6HV3 - chains I and Y of the 28 polymer chains in the assembly; structure by X-ray diffraction, 2.70 A resolution.

== Chain I ==
Name: Proteasome subunit beta type-3
Source organism: Saccharomyces cerevisiae (strain ATCC 204508 / S288c)
Notes: EC 3.4.25.1
UniProtKB: P25451 (PSB3_YEAST); residues 0-204 here correspond to UniProt positions 1-205 (UniProt number = residue number + 1)
Sequence (205 residues; each row starts with the number of its first residue; numbering starts at 0):
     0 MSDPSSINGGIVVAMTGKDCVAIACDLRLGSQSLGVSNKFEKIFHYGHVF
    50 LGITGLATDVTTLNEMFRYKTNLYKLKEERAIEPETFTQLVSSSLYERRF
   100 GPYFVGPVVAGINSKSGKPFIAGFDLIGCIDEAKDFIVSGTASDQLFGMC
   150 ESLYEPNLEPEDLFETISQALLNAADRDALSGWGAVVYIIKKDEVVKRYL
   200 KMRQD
Unresolved in the structure: 0
Ion coordination: Mg2+ site 1: Asp177, Ser180; Mg2+ site 2: Asp204 (shared with Ala165(Y), Asp168(Y), Ser171(Y) of chain Y)
UniProt features mapped onto this chain:
  - modified residue: Ser30 (Phosphoserine)
  - cross-link: Lys69 (Glycyl lysine isopeptide (Lys-Gly) (interchain with G-Cter in ubiquitin))

== Chain Y ==
Name: Proteasome subunit beta type-5
Source organism: Saccharomyces cerevisiae (strain ATCC 204508 / S288c)
Notes: EC 3.4.25.1
UniProtKB: P30656 (PSB5_YEAST); residues 1-212 here correspond to UniProt positions 76-287 (UniProt number = residue number + 75)
Sequence (212 residues; row label = number of the first residue in the row):
     1 TTTLAFRFQGGIIVAVDSRATAGNWVASQTVKKVIEINPFLLGTMAGGAA
    51 DCQFWETWLGSQCRLHELREKERISVAAASKILSNLVYQYKGAGLSMGTM
   101 ICGYTRKEGPTIYYVDSDGTRLKGDIFCVGSGQTFAYGVLDSNYKWDLSV
   151 EDALYLGKRSILAAAHRDAYSGGSVNLYHVTEDGWIYHGNHDVGELFWKV
   201 KEEEGSFNNVIG
Ion coordination: Mg2+: Ala165, Asp168, Ser171 (shared with Asp204(I) of chain I)

== Interface between chain I and chain Y ==
Residue-residue contacts (44):
  Ser5(I) with Asn24(Y)
  Arg27(I) with Ala169(Y)
  Ser32(I) with Arg167(Y); Asp168(Y); Ala169(Y), hydrogen bond (backbone-backbone); Tyr170(Y)
  Leu33(I) with Phe135(Y), hydrophobic; Arg167(Y)
  Gly34(I) with Arg167(Y), hydrogen bond (backbone-side chain)
  Val35(I) with Arg167(Y)
  Asn37(I) with Asn209(Y); Val210(Y)
  Lys38(I) with Asn209(Y), hydrogen bond (side chain-backbone)
  Gln144(I) with Trp25(Y)
  Asp175(I) with Gln29(Y), hydrogen bond (backbone-side chain)
  Arg176(I) with Trp25(Y); Val26(Y), hydrogen bond (side chain-backbone); Ala27(Y), hydrogen bond (side chain-backbone); Ser28(Y)
  Asp177(I) with Asn24(Y); Val26(Y)
  Ala178(I) with Asn24(Y), hydrogen bond (backbone-backbone); Val26(Y); Ala169(Y); Tyr170(Y), hydrophobic
  Leu179(I) with Asn24(Y); Ala169(Y), hydrophobic
  Trp182(I) with His166(Y), hydrogen bond (side chain-backbone)
  Lys200(I) with Trp198(Y); Gly212(Y), hydrogen bond (side chain-backbone)
  Met201(I) with Trp198(Y)
  Arg202(I) with Gly173(Y), hydrogen bond (side chain-backbone); Asp192(Y), salt bridge; Gly194(Y)
  Gln203(I) with His166(Y), hydrogen bond (backbone-side chain); Phe197(Y); Trp198(Y); Val210(Y)
  Asp204(I) with Arg19(Y), salt bridge; Ala165(Y); Ser171(Y); Gly172(Y); Gly173(Y), hydrogen bond (side chain-backbone); Val193(Y)
Other interface residues (no listed pair), chain I (22 interface residues in all): Gln31, Thr140
Other interface residues (no listed pair), chain Y (27 interface residues in all): Thr21, Ile211

== Overview ==
The interface between chain I and chain Y involves 22 residues on one side and 27 on the other, with 12
hydrogen bonds and 2 salt bridges. Polar pairs include Arg202(I)-Asp192(Y), Asp204(I)-Arg19(Y) and
Gly34(I)-Arg167(Y). Asp177(I) and Ser180(I) coordinate Mg2+ site 1.
Chain I is Proteasome subunit beta type-3 and chain Y is Proteasome subunit beta type-5, both from
Saccharomyces cerevisiae (strain ATCC 204508 / S288c); the structure, Yeast 20S proteasome with human beta2i
(1-53), was determined by X-ray diffraction, deposited together with 6HTB, 6HTC, 6HTD, 6HTP, 6HTR, 6HUB and 30
further entries.
